8VHQ - chains A and B; structure by X-ray diffraction, 3.40 A resolution.

== Chain A (and B) ==
Name: Ribonucleoside-diphosphate reductase 1 subunit alpha
Source organism: Escherichia coli K-12
Notes: EC 1.17.4.1; chain B of this document is another copy of the same molecule, construct and numbering; everything in this record applies to it too
UniProtKB: P00452 (RIR1_ECOLI); residue numbers follow UniProt; this construct covers 1-760
Amino-acid sequence (779 residues; each row starts with the number of its first residue; numbers below 1 keep their minus sign (Met-18 is residue -18)):
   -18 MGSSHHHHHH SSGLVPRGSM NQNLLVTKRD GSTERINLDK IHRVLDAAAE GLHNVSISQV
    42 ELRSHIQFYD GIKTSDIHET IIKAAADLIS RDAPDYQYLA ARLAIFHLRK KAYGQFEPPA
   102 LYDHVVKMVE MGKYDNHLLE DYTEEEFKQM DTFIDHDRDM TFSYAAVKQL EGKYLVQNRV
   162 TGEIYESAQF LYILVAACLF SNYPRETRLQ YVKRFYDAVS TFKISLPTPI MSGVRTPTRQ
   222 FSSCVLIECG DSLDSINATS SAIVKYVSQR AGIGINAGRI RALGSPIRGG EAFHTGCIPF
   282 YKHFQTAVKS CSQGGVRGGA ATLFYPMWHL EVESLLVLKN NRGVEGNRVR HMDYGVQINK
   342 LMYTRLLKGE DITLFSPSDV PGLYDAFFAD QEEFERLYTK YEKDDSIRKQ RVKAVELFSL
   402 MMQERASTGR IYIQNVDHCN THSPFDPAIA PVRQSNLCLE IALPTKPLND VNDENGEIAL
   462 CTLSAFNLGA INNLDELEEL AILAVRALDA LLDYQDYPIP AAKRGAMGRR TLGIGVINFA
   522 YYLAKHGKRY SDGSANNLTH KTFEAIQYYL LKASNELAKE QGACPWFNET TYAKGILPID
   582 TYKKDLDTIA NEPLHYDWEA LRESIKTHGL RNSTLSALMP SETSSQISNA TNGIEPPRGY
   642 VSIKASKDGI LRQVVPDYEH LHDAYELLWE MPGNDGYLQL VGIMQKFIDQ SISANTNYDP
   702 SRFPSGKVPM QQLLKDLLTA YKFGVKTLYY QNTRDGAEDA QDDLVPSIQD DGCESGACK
Disordered / not traced: -18 to 3, 737-760 (chain B: -18 to 2, 737-760)
Differences from the reference sequence: initiating methionine (-18); expression tag (-17 to 0); engineered mutation Ala28 (Trp in P00452)
Small-molecule neighbours:
  - ATP (adenosine-5'-triphosphate): Lys9, Glu15, Lys21, Arg24, Val25, Ala28, His59, Phe87, His88, Arg90, Lys91, Gln96, Phe97
  - 2'-deoxyadenosine 5'-triphosphate (DTP), molecule 1: Val7, Lys9, Arg10, Glu15, Arg16, Ile17, Asn18, Lys21, Ile22, Val25, Thr55, Ile58, His59, Ile62, Lys91, Gly95
  - 2'-deoxyadenosine 5'-triphosphate (DTP), molecule 2: Asp232, Ser233, Leu234, Ile237, Ile261, Arg262, Pro267, Ile268, Arg269, Ala273, Phe274, His275, Thr276, Phe281
Swiss-Prot annotation at these positions:
  - active site: Asn437 (Proton acceptor), Cys439 (Cysteine radical intermediate), Glu441 (Proton acceptor)
  - binding site (ATP): Lys9, Glu15 to Lys21, Thr55, Lys91
  - binding site (GDP): Thr209, Asn437, Glu441, Glu623 to Ser625
  - binding site (dTTP): Asp232 to Leu234, Arg262, Arg269
  - site: Cys225 (Important for hydrogen atom transfer), Cys462 (Important for hydrogen atom transfer), Tyr730 (Important for electron transfer), Tyr731 (Important for electron transfer), Cys754 (Interacts with thioredoxin/glutaredoxin), Cys759 (Interacts with thioredoxin/glutaredoxin)
  - modified residue: Lys283 (N6-acetyllysine)
  - natural variant: Met1 to Asn2 (deletion: In 15% of the chains), Met1 (deletion: In 30% of the chains)
  - mutagenesis: Glu441 (E441A/Q: Loss of activity; E441D: Decrease in activity), Tyr730 (Y730F: Loss of activity), Tyr731 (Y731F: Loss of activity)
Reported in the primary citation:
  - mutagenesis - F87A, F97A: unchanged catalytic activity on 3.0 mM ATP
  - mutagenesis - F97A (5-10% of maximal): unchanged catalytic activity on dATP
  - mutagenesis - F87A (20-25% of maximal): increased catalytic activity on dATP

== Chain A / chain B interface ==
Pairs across the interface - 44 pairs, chain A then chain B:
  Gln221(A) with Arg269(B)
  Leu234(A) with Val245(B), hydrophobic; Ser249(B)
  Asp235(A) with Lys246(B), salt bridge
  Asn238(A) with Ser242(B), hydrogen bond (side chain-backbone); Val245(B)
  Ser241(A) with His284(B), hydrogen bond
  Ser242(A) with Asn238(B), hydrogen bond (backbone-side chain); Ser242(B)
  Val245(A) with Leu234(B), hydrophobic; Asn238(B)
  Lys246(A) with Asp235(B), salt bridge; Asn238(B)
  Ser249(A) with Leu234(B)
  Arg269(A) with Gln221(B)
  Thr276(A) with Ser291(B); Cys292(B); Ser293(B); Gln294(B)
  Pro280(A) with Lys290(B); Ser291(B); Ser293(B)
  Phe281(A) with Ser291(B)
  Lys283(A) with Thr287(B)
  His284(A) with Ser241(B), hydrogen bond; His284(B); Thr287(B), hydrogen bond; Ala288(B)
  Thr287(A) with Lys283(B); His284(B), hydrogen bond; Thr287(B), hydrogen bond
  Ala288(A) with His284(B), hydrogen bond (backbone-side chain)
  Lys290(A) with Pro280(B)
  Ser291(A) with Thr276(B), hydrogen bond (backbone-side chain); Pro280(B); Phe281(B)
  Cys292(A) with Thr276(B)
  Ser293(A) with Thr276(B)
  Gln294(A) with Thr276(B)
  Gly295(A) with Gly327(B)
  Glu326(A) with His332(B), salt bridge
  Gly327(A) with Gly295(B)
  His332(A) with Glu326(B), salt bridge
  Asp451(A) with Asn453(B)
Interface residues without a listed pair, chain A (29 interface residues in all): Val452, Asn453
Interface residues without a listed pair, chain B (31 interface residues in all): Leu264, His275, Asp451, Val452

== Summary ==
29 residues of chain A face 31 of chain B across their interface; the contacts include 9 hydrogen bonds and 4
salt bridges. Among the polar pairs are Asp235(A)-Lys246(B), Glu326(A)-His332(B) and Asn238(A)-Ser242(B). From
the paper: F87A of chain A increases catalytic activity on dATP; F87A and F97A of chain A leave catalytic
activity on 3.0 mM ATP unchanged.
Chain A and chain B are both Ribonucleoside-diphosphate reductase 1 subunit alpha (Escherichia coli K-12); the
structure, Crystal structure of E. coli class Ia ribonucleotide reductase alpha subunit W28A variant bound to
dATP ..., was determined by X-ray diffraction (same publication as 8VHN, 8VHO, 8VHP, 8VHR and 8VHU).
